PDB entry 3RN0 | X-ray diffraction, 1.91 A resolution | chains C and D of the 6 polymer chains in the assembly

== Chain C ==
Molecule: Methylamine dehydrogenase light chain
Source organism: Paracoccus denitrificans
Notes: EC 1.4.99.3
UniProt: A1BBA0 (A1BBA0_PARDP); residues 1-131 here correspond to UniProt positions 58-188 (UniProt number = residue number + 57)
Chain sequence (137 residues; numbered 1 to 137; the number before each row is that of its first residue):
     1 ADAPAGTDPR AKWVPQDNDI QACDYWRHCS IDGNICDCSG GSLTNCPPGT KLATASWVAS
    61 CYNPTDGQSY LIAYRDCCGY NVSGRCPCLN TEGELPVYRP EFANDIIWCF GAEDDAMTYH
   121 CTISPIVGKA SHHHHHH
Unresolved in the structure: 1-6, 132-137
Differences from the reference sequence: expression tag (132-137)
Modified / non-standard residues: Trp-57 (7-hydroxy-l-tryptophan; 0AF)
Disulfides: Cys-23/Cys-88, Cys-29/Cys-61, Cys-36/Cys-121, Cys-38/Cys-86, Cys-46/Cys-77, Cys-78/Cys-109

== Chain D ==
Molecule: Methylamine dehydrogenase heavy chain
Source organism: Paracoccus denitrificans
Notes: EC 1.4.99.3
UniProt: A1BB97 (A1BB97_PARDP); residues 1-386 here correspond to UniProt positions 32-417 (UniProt number = residue number + 31)
Chain sequence (386 residues; numbered 1 to 386; the number before each row is that of its first residue):
     1 QDAPEAETQA QETQGQAAAR AAAADLAAGQ DDEPRILEAP APDARRVYVN DPAHFAAVTQ
    61 QFVIDGEAGR VIGMIDGGFL PNPVVADDGS FIAHASTVFS RIARGERTDY VEVFDPVTLL
   121 PTADIELPDA PRFLVGTYPW MTSLTPDGKT LLFYQFSPAP AVGVVDLEGK AFKRMLDVPD
   181 CYHIFPTAPD TFFMHCRDGS LAKVAFGTEG TPEITHTEVF HPEDEFLINH PAYSQKAGRL
   241 VWPTYTGKIH QIDLSSGDAK FLPAVEALTE AERADGWRPG GWQQVAYHRA LDRIYLLVDQ
   301 RDEWRHKTAS RFVVVLDAKT GERLAKFEMG HEIDSINVSQ DEKPLLYALS TGDKTLYIHD
   361 AESGEELRSV NQLGHGPQVI TTADMG
Unresolved in the structure: 1-10
Disulfides: Cys-181/Cys-196

== Chain C / chain D interface ==
Pairs across the interface (80; chain C residue first):
  Pro-9(C) / Arg-305(D)  hydrogen bond (backbone-side chain)
  Pro-9(C) / Thr-308(D)
  Arg-10(C) / Asp-299(D)  salt bridge
  Arg-10(C) / Gln-300(D)
  Arg-10(C) / Arg-301(D)
  Arg-10(C) / Asp-302(D)  hydrogen bond (backbone-backbone)
  Arg-10(C) / Arg-305(D)
  Arg-10(C) / Thr-308(D)
  Arg-10(C) / Ala-309(D)  hydrogen bond (side chain-backbone)
  Arg-10(C) / Arg-311(D)
  Arg-10(C) / Glu-332(D)  salt bridge
  Ala-11(C) / Arg-305(D)
  Lys-12(C) / Asp-302(D)
  Trp-13(C) / Arg-305(D)
  Asp-32(C) / Phe-55(D)
  Gly-79(C) / Ala-103(D)
  Gly-79(C) / Arg-104(D)
  Tyr-80(C) / Ala-103(D)
  Asn-81(C) / Ala-56(D)
  Asn-81(C) / Ala-57(D)  hydrogen bond (side chain-backbone)
  Asn-81(C) / Ala-103(D)
  Val-82(C) / His-54(D)
  Val-82(C) / Phe-55(D)
  Val-82(C) / Ala-56(D)
  Asn-90(C) / Arg-305(D)  hydrogen bond
  Thr-91(C) / Trp-304(D)  hydrogen bond (side chain-backbone)
  Thr-91(C) / His-306(D)  hydrogen bond
  Thr-91(C) / Lys-307(D)
  Glu-92(C) / Trp-304(D)
  Gly-93(C) / Trp-304(D)
  Glu-94(C) / Tyr-245(D)  hydrogen bond (backbone-side chain)
  Glu-94(C) / Trp-304(D)
  Glu-94(C) / His-306(D)  salt bridge
  Glu-94(C) / Lys-307(D)  salt bridge
  Leu-95(C) / Phe-226(D)  hydrophobic
  Leu-95(C) / Tyr-245(D)
  Pro-96(C) / Phe-226(D)
  Pro-96(C) / Leu-227(D)
  Pro-96(C) / Asn-229(D)
  Pro-96(C) / Tyr-245(D)
  Val-97(C) / Tyr-138(D)  hydrophobic
  Val-97(C) / Tyr-182(D)
  Val-97(C) / His-183(D)
  Val-97(C) / Asn-229(D)  hydrogen bond (backbone-side chain)
  Tyr-98(C) / Tyr-182(D)  hydrophobic
  Tyr-98(C) / His-195(D)
  Tyr-98(C) / Arg-197(D)
  Tyr-98(C) / His-221(D)
  Tyr-98(C) / Glu-225(D)
  Tyr-98(C) / Phe-226(D)
  Tyr-98(C) / Leu-227(D)  hydrogen bond (side chain-backbone)
  Arg-99(C) / Arg-197(D)
  Arg-99(C) / Glu-223(D)  hydrogen bond (side chain-backbone)
  Arg-99(C) / Phe-226(D)
  Pro-100(C) / Phe-156(D)  hydrophobic
  Pro-100(C) / Tyr-182(D)
  Asn-104(C) / Lys-307(D)  hydrogen bond
  Asp-105(C) / Val-135(D)
  Asp-105(C) / Gly-136(D)  hydrogen bond (backbone-backbone)
  Asp-105(C) / Tyr-138(D)  hydrogen bond
  Asp-105(C) / Asn-229(D)  hydrogen bond
  Asp-105(C) / Trp-282(D)
  Asp-105(C) / Lys-307(D)  salt bridge
  Ile-106(C) / Phe-133(D)  hydrophobic
  Ile-106(C) / Val-135(D)
  Ile-107(C) / Phe-55(D)  hydrophobic
  Ile-107(C) / Phe-79(D)  hydrophobic
  Ile-107(C) / Leu-80(D)  hydrophobic
  Ile-107(C) / Leu-134(D)  hydrogen bond (backbone-backbone)
  Trp-108(C) / Phe-156(D)  hydrophobic
  Phe-110(C) / Phe-156(D)  hydrophobic
  Phe-110(C) / Ser-157(D)
  Met-117(C) / Phe-79(D)
  Met-117(C) / Arg-107(D)
  Met-117(C) / Leu-134(D)  hydrophobic
  Thr-118(C) / Phe-79(D)
  Thr-118(C) / Phe-99(D)
  Thr-118(C) / Ala-103(D)  hydrogen bond (side chain-backbone)
  Tyr-119(C) / Phe-55(D)  hydrophobic
  Tyr-119(C) / Phe-79(D)
Interface residues without a listed pair, chain C (33 interface residues in all): Gly-33, Leu-89, Glu-101
Interface residues without a listed pair, chain D (43 interface residues in all): Met-141, Ser-310

== In short ==
The interface between chain C and chain D involves 33 residues on one side and 43 on the other; the contacts
include 17 hydrogen bonds and 5 salt bridges. Among the polar pairs are Arg-10(C)/Asp-299(D),
Arg-10(C)/Glu-332(D) and Glu-94(C)/His-306(D).
Here chain C is Methylamine dehydrogenase light chain and chain D is Methylamine dehydrogenase heavy chain,
both from Paracoccus denitrificans. Entry 3RN0 (Crystal Structure of the W199K-MauG/pre-Methylamine
Dehydrogenase Complex) was determined by X-ray diffraction, deposited together with 3RLM and 3RMZ.
